3OH0 - chain A; structure by X-ray diffraction, 2.15 A resolution.

[Chain A]
Name: UDP-sugar pyrophosphorylase
Source organism: Leishmania major
Notes: EC 2.7.7.64
UniProtKB: D3G6S4 (D3G6S4_LEIMA); residue numbers follow UniProt; this construct covers 1-630
Chain sequence (641 residues; numbered 1 to 641; the number before each row is that of its first residue):
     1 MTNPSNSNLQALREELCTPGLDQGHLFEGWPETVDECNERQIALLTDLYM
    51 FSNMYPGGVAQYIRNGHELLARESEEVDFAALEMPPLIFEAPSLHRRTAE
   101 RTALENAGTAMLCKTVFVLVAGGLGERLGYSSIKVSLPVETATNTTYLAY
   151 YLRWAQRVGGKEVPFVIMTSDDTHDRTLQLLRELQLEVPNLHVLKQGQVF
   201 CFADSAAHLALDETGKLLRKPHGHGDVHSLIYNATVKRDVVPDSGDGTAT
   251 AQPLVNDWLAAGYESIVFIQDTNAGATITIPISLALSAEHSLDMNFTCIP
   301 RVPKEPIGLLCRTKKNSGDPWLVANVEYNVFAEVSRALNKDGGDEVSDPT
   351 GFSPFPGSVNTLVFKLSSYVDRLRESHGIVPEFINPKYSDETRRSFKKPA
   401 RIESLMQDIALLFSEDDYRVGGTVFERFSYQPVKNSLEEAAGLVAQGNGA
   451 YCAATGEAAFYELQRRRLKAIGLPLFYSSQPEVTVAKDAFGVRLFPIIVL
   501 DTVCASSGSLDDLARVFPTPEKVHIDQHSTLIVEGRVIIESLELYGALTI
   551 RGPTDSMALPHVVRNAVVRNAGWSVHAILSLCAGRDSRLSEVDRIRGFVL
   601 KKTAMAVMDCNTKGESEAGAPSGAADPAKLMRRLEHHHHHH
Not modelled in the structure: 1-2, 237-250, 342-350, 611-641
Differences from the reference sequence: expression tag (631-641)
Small-molecule neighbours: UTP (uridine 5'-triphosphate): V120, A121, G122, G123, L124, K134, M168, Q196, P221, G223, H224, Q270, D271

[In short]
Bound to chain A: UTP.
Chain A is UDP-sugar pyrophosphorylase (Leishmania major); the structure, Protein structure of USP from L.
major bound to URIDINE-5'-TRIPHOSPHATE, was determined by X-ray diffraction (same publication as 3OGZ, 3OH1,
3OH2, 3OH3 and 3OH4).
